Entry 4B3M (X-ray diffraction, 2.90 A resolution); this record covers chains A and H of the 23 polymer chains in the assembly.

[Chain A]
Molecule: 16S ribosomal RNA
Organism: Thermus thermophilus HB8
Sequence (1521 nucleotides; row label = number of the first residue in the row; note: 44 numbers in that range are skipped by the numbering (no residue carries them; nothing is unmodelled there); a row labelled like 189A-189L holds insertion residues (189A, then the next letters in order)):
     1 UUGUUGGAGAGUUUGAUCCUGGCUCAGGGUGAACGCUGGCGGCGUGCCUA
    51 AGACAUGCAAGUCGUGCGGGCCG
    76 CGGGGUUUU
    88 ACUCCG
    96 UGGUCAGCGGCGGACGGGUGAGUAACGCGUGGGU
  129A G
   130 ACCUACCCGGAAGAGGGGGACAACCCGGGGAAACUCGGGCUAAUCCCCCA
   180 UGUGGACCCG
189A-189L CCCCUUGGGGUG
   190 UGUCCAAAGGGCUUU
   216 GCCCGCUUCCGGAUGGGCCCGCGUCCCAUCAGCUAGUUGGUGGGGUAAUG
   266 GCCCACCAAGGCGACGACGGGUAGCCGGUCUGAGAGGAUGGCCGGCCACA
   316 GGGGCACUGAGACACGGGCCCCACUCCUACGGGAGGCAGCAGUUAGGAAU
   366 CUUCCGCAAUGGGCGCAAGCCUGACGGAGCGACGCCGCUUGGAGGAAGAA
   416 GCCCUUCGGGGUGUAAACUCCUGA
   441 ACCCGGGACGAAACCCCC
   460 GA
   470 CGAGGGGA
   479 CUGACGGUACCGGGGUAA
   498 UAGCGCCGGCCAACUCCGUGCCAGCAGCCGCGGUAAUACGGAGGGCGCGA
   548 GCGUUACCCGGAUUCACUGGGCGUAAAGGGCGUGUAGGCGGCCUGGGGCG
   598 UCCCAUGUGAAAGACCACGGCUCAACCGUGGGGGAGCGUGGGAUACGCUC
   648 AGGCUAGACGGUGGGAGAGGGUGGUGGAAUUCCCGGAGUAGCGGUGAAAU
   698 GCGCAGAUACCGGGAGGAACGCCGAUGGCGAAGGCAGCCACCUGGUCCAC
   748 CCGUGACGCUGAGGCGCGAAAGCGUGGGGAGCAAACCGGAUUAGAUACCC
   798 GGGUAGUCCACGCCCUAAACGAUGCGCGCUAGGUCUCUGGGUCU
   848 CCUGGGGGCCGAAGCUAACGCGUUAAGCGCGCCGCCUGGGGAGUACGGCC
   898 GCAAGGCUGAAACUCAAAGGAAUUGACGGGGGCCCGCACAAGCGGUGGAG
   948 CAUGUGGUUUAAUUCGAAGCAACGCGAAGAACCUUACCAGGCCUUGACAU
   998 GCUA
 1001A G
  1002 GGAACCCGGGUGAAAGCCUGGGGUGCCCC
1030A-1030D GCGA
  1031 GGGGAGCCCUAGCACAGGUGCUGCAUGGCCGUCGUCAGCUCGUGCCGUGA
  1081 GGUGUUGGGUUAAGUCCCGCAACGAGCGCAACCCCCGCCGUUAGUUGCCA
  1131 GCGGUUCGGCCGGGCACUCUAACGGGACUGCCCGCG
  1168 AAAGCGGGAGGAAGGAGGGGACGACGUCUGGUCAGCAUGGCCCUUACGGC
  1218 CUGGGCGACACACGUGCUACAAUGCCCACUACAAAGCGAUGCCACCCGGC
  1268 AACGGGGAGCUAAUCGCAAAAAGGUGGGCCCAGUUCGGAUUGGGGUCUGC
  1318 AACCCGACCCCAUGAAGCCGGAAUCGCUAGUAAUCGCGGAUCAGCC
 1363A A
  1364 UGCCGCGGUGAAUACGUUCCCGGGCCUUGUACACACCGCCCGUCACGCCA
  1414 UGGGAGCGGGCUCUACCCGAAGUCGCCGG
1442A-1442B GA
  1443 GCCUA
  1452 C
  1456 GGGCAGGCGCCGAGGGUAGGGCCCGUGACUGGGGCGAAGUCGUAACAAGG
  1506 UAGCUGUACCGGAAGGUGCGGCUGGAUCACCUCCUUUCU
Not modelled in the structure: 1-4, 1534-1538
Bound ions: Mg2+ site 1: U12, G22; Mg2+ site 2: U12, C526, A914; Mg2+ site 3: G15, U920; Mg2+ site 4 near G21 (its only coordinating residue here); Mg2+ site 5: C48, G115; Mg2+ site 6 near A53 (its only coordinating residue here); Mg2+ site 7: C58, U387, G388; Mg2+ site 8: A59, U387; Mg2+ site 9: G61, U62, G105; Mg2+ site 10: G69, G70, U99; Mg2+ site 11: G107, G326; Mg2+ site 12: A109, G111; 145 more Mg2+ sites not listed; 15 more K+ sites not listed
Residues lining bound ligands: ON0 ((1R,2R,3S,4R,6S)-4,6-diamino-2-{[3-O-(2,6-diamino-2,6-dideoxy-beta-L-idopyranosyl)-beta-D-ribofuranosyl]oxy}-3-hydroxycyclohexyl 2-amino-4,6-O-benzylidene-2-deoxy-alpha-D-glucopyranoside): G1405, U1406, C1407, A1408, C1409, G1489, C1490, G1491, A1492, A1493, G1494, U1495, C1496
What the authors report for this chain:
  - binding site for ON0: G1491, A1492
  - conformationally variable residues: A1492, A1493
  - mutagenesis - A1408G (>=720 uM), G1491A (>=720 uM), G1491C (>=720 uM): decreased binding to ON0

[Chain H]
Name: 30S ribosomal protein S8
Organism: Thermus thermophilus HB8
UniProt: Q5SHQ2 (RS8_THET8); residue numbers follow UniProt; this construct covers 1-138
Sequence (138 residues; row label = number of the first residue in the row):
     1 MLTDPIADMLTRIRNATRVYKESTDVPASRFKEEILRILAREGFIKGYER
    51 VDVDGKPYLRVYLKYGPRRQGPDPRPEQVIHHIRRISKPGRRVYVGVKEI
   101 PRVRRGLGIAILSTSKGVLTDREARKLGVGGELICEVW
Bound ions: Mg2+ site 1 near Thr11 (its only coordinating residue here); Mg2+ site 2: Tyr94, Glu132 (shared with G644(A) of chain A)

[Chain A / chain H interface]
Residue-residue contacts - 71 pairs, chain A then chain H:
  C564(A) - Arg91(H)  hydrogen bond to the sugar
  C586(A) - Pro89(H)  phosphate contact
  C586(A) - Gly90(H)  sugar contact
  G587(A) - Met1(H)  hydrogen bond to the sugar
  G587(A) - Thr3(H)  sugar contact
  G587(A) - Pro89(H)  phosphate contact
  G587(A) - Arg92(H)  salt bridge to the phosphate
  G588(A) - Leu2(H)  sugar contact
  G588(A) - Pro5(H)  phosphate contact
  C589(A) - Pro5(H)  phosphate contact
  C589(A) - Ala28(H)  phosphate contact
  C589(A) - Ser29(H)  phosphate contact
  C589(A) - Lys32(H)  salt bridge to the phosphate
  C590(A) - Ser29(H)  phosphate contact
  C590(A) - Arg30(H)  hydrogen bond to the phosphate
  U591(A) - Arg30(H)  salt bridge to the phosphate
  G597(A) - Tyr94(H)  hydrogen bond to the base
  U598(A) - Tyr94(H)  sugar contact
  C599(A) - Val95(H)  sugar contact
  C599(A) - Gly96(H)  phosphate contact
  C599(A) - Val97(H)  phosphate contact
  C599(A) - Val129(H)  sugar contact
  C599(A) - Gly130(H)  hydrogen bond to the sugar
  C599(A) - Gly131(H)  sugar contact
  C600(A) - Gly96(H)  phosphate contact
  C600(A) - Val97(H)  hydrogen bond to the phosphate
  C600(A) - Gly128(H)  sugar contact
  A640(A) - Ser115(H)  hydrogen bond to the base
  U641(A) - Ser115(H)  sugar contact
  A642(A) - Ser113(H)  hydrogen bond to the sugar
  A642(A) - Thr114(H)  hydrogen bond to the base
  A642(A) - Ser115(H)  base contact
  A642(A) - Gly117(H)  sugar contact
  C643(A) - Phe31(H)  sugar contact
  C643(A) - Ser113(H)  hydrogen bond to the sugar
  C643(A) - Glu132(H)  hydrogen bond to the sugar
  G644(A) - Arg92(H)  sugar contact
  U652(A) - Lys56(H)  hydrogen bond to the phosphate
  A653(A) - Lys56(H)  salt bridge to the phosphate
  A753(A) - Met1(H)  base contact
  G823(A) - Thr3(H)  base contact
  C824(A) - Met1(H)  hydrogen bond to the sugar
  C824(A) - Leu2(H)  sugar contact
  G825(A) - Leu2(H)  sugar contact
  G825(A) - Asp8(H)  hydrogen bond to the sugar
  G825(A) - Thr11(H)  base contact
  G825(A) - Arg12(H)  hydrogen bond to the sugar
  C826(A) - Arg12(H)  sugar contact
  C826(A) - Asn15(H)  hydrogen bond to the base
  U827(A) - Asn15(H)  sugar contact
  U827(A) - Val19(H)  sugar contact
  A828(A) - Lys21(H)  salt bridge to the phosphate
  A860(A) - Arg18(H)  sugar contact
  A860(A) - Arg75(H)  hydrogen bond to the phosphate
  G861(A) - Arg75(H)  salt bridge to the phosphate
  G874(A) - Asn15(H)  base contact
  C875(A) - Thr11(H)  base contact
  C875(A) - Arg14(H)  hydrogen bond to the sugar
  C875(A) - Asn15(H)  hydrogen bond to the sugar
  G876(A) - Ala7(H)  sugar contact
  G876(A) - Thr11(H)  hydrogen bond to the sugar
  G876(A) - Arg14(H)  salt bridge to the phosphate
  C877(A) - Thr3(H)  hydrogen bond to the base
  C877(A) - Asp4(H)  sugar contact
  C877(A) - Ala7(H)  sugar contact
  C877(A) - Lys88(H)  salt bridge to the phosphate
  C877(A) - Pro89(H)  phosphate contact
  G878(A) - Thr3(H)  sugar contact
  G878(A) - Lys88(H)  phosphate contact
  G878(A) - Pro89(H)  phosphate contact
  G878(A) - Gly90(H)  phosphate contact
Also at the interface, not in a pair above, chain A (37 interface residues in all): A632, G654, G755, A859, C879
Also at the interface, not in a pair above, chain H (43 interface residues in all): Pro57, Lys98, Glu99, Val118

[In short]
37 residues of chain A and 43 residues of chain H are in contact, with 21 hydrogen bonds and 8 salt bridges.
Among the polar pairs are G597(A)-Tyr94(H), A640(A)-Ser115(H) and A642(A)-Thr114(H). The paper reports a
binding site for ON0 at G1491(A) and A1492(A); A1408G, G1491A and G1491C of chain A reduce binding to ON0.
Here chain A is 16S ribosomal RNA and chain H is 30S ribosomal protein S8, both from Thermus thermophilus HB8.
Entry 4B3M (Crystal structure of the 30S ribosome in complex with compound 1) was determined by X-ray
diffraction (same publication as 4B3R, 4B3S and 4B3T).
